PDB entry 7PXP | X-ray diffraction, 2.00 A resolution | chains C and D of the 4 polymer chains in the assembly

Chain C (and D):
Protein: Benzoylsuccinyl-CoA thiolase subunit
From: Geobacter metallireducens (strain ATCC 53774 / DSM 7210 / GS-15)
Notes: chain D of this document is another copy of the same molecule, construct and numbering; everything in this record applies to it too
UniProt: Q39VG1 (Q39VG1_GEOMG); residues 1-390 here = UniProt positions 1-390
Sequence (392 residues; row label = number of the first residue in the row):
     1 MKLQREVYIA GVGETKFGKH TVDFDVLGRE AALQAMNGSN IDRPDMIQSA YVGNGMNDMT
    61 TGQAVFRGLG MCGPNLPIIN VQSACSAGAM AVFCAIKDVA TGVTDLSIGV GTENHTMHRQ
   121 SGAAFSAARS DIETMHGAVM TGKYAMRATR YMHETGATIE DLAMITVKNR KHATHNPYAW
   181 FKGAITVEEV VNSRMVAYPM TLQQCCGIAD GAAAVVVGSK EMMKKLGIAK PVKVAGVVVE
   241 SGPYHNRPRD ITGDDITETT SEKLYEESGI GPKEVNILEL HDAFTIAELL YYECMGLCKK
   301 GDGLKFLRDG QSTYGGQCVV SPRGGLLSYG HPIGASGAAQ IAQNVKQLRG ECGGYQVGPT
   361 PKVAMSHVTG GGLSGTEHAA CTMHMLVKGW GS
Not modelled in the structure: 119-125, 392 (chain D: 121-126, 392)
Construct notes: expression tag (391-392)
What the authors report for this chain:
  - conformationally variable residues (order/disorder transition): Arg119 to Arg129
  - catalytic residues: Cys85, His281, His331, Thr369 to Gly372, His378 (proposed by the authors, not directly observed)

How chain C and chain D interact:
Residue-residue contacts (76):
  Gln4(C) - Thr101(D)  hydrogen bond (side chain-backbone)
  Gln4(C) - Gly102(D)
  Tyr51(C) - Lys97(D)  hydrogen bond
  Gly55(C) - Met59(D)
  Met56(C) - Met59(D)  hydrophobic
  Asp58(C) - Gln82(D)
  Met59(C) - Gly55(D)
  Met59(C) - Met56(D)  hydrophobic
  Met59(C) - Gln82(D)
  Met59(C) - Ser83(D)  hydrogen bond (backbone-backbone)
  Met59(C) - Ala84(D)  hydrogen bond (backbone-backbone)
  Met59(C) - Ile333(D)  hydrophobic
  Thr60(C) - Ser83(D)
  Thr60(C) - Ala84(D)
  Thr60(C) - Ala379(D)
  Gln63(C) - Ser83(D)  hydrogen bond
  Gln63(C) - Ala379(D)
  Gln63(C) - Ala380(D)
  Ala64(C) - Leu373(D)  hydrophobic
  Arg67(C) - Tyr244(D)
  Arg67(C) - Leu373(D)
  Cys72(C) - Ser241(D)
  Cys72(C) - Gly242(D)
  Cys72(C) - Pro243(D)
  Gly73(C) - Ser241(D)  hydrogen bond (backbone-side chain)
  Pro74(C) - Glu240(D)
  Leu76(C) - Ser241(D)  hydrogen bond (backbone-side chain)
  Pro77(C) - Val239(D)
  Ile78(C) - Ser83(D)
  Ile78(C) - Met90(D)
  Ile78(C) - Ser241(D)
  Ile79(C) - Val81(D)  hydrophobic
  Ile79(C) - Phe93(D)  hydrophobic
  Asn80(C) - Asn80(D)
  Asn80(C) - Val81(D)
  Asn80(C) - Gln82(D)  hydrogen bond (backbone-backbone)
  Asn80(C) - Ser83(D)  hydrogen bond
  Val81(C) - Ile79(D)  hydrophobic
  Val81(C) - Asn80(D)
  Gln82(C) - Asp58(D)  hydrogen bond (side chain-backbone)
  Gln82(C) - Met59(D)
  Gln82(C) - Asn80(D)  hydrogen bond (backbone-backbone)
  Gln82(C) - Gln82(D)
  Ser83(C) - Met59(D)  hydrogen bond (backbone-backbone)
  Ser83(C) - Thr60(D)
  Ser83(C) - Gln63(D)  hydrogen bond
  Ser83(C) - Ile78(D)
  Ser83(C) - Asn80(D)  hydrogen bond
  Ala84(C) - Met59(D)  hydrogen bond (backbone-backbone)
  Ala84(C) - Thr60(D)
  Met90(C) - Ile78(D)
  Phe93(C) - Ile79(D)  hydrophobic
  Lys97(C) - Tyr51(D)  hydrogen bond
  Lys97(C) - Asp98(D)  salt bridge
  Asp98(C) - Lys97(D)  salt bridge
  Thr101(C) - Gln4(D)  hydrogen bond (backbone-side chain)
  Thr101(C) - Thr101(D)
  Thr101(C) - Val103(D)
  Gly102(C) - Gln4(D)
  Val103(C) - Gln4(D)
  Val103(C) - Thr101(D)
  Val239(C) - Pro77(D)
  Glu240(C) - Pro74(D)
  Ser241(C) - Cys72(D)
  Ser241(C) - Gly73(D)  hydrogen bond (side chain-backbone)
  Ser241(C) - Leu76(D)  hydrogen bond (side chain-backbone)
  Ser241(C) - Ile78(D)
  Gly242(C) - Cys72(D)
  Pro243(C) - Cys72(D)
  Tyr244(C) - Arg67(D)  hydrogen bond
  Ile333(C) - Met59(D)  hydrophobic
  Leu373(C) - Ala64(D)  hydrophobic
  Leu373(C) - Arg67(D)
  Ala379(C) - Thr60(D)
  Ala379(C) - Gln63(D)
  Ala380(C) - Gln63(D)
Also at the interface, not in a pair above, chain C (45 interface residues in all): Met1, Cys94, Thr259, Gly371, Ser374, Thr376
Also at the interface, not in a pair above, chain D (45 interface residues in all): Met1, Cys94, Thr259, Gly371, Ser374, Thr376

In short:
The chain C/chain D interface involves 45 residues from each chain, with 20 hydrogen bonds and 2 salt bridges.
Polar contacts include Lys97(C)-Asp98(D), Gln4(C)-Thr101(D) and Tyr51(C)-Lys97(D). The paper reports catalytic
residues Cys85(C), His281(C) and His331(C) among others; conformational variability at Arg119(C).
Chain C and chain D are both Benzoylsuccinyl-CoA thiolase subunit (Geobacter metallireducens (strain ATCC
53774 / DSM 7210 / GS-15)); the structure, Benzoylsuccinyl-CoA thiolase, was determined by X-ray diffraction
(same publication as 7PYT and 7YXM).
